Entry 1XTL (X-ray diffraction, 2.00 A resolution); this record covers chains B and A of the 4 polymer chains in the assembly.

Chain B (and A):
Name: Hypothetical superoxide dismutase-like protein yojM
Source organism: Bacillus subtilis
Notes: chain A of this document is another copy of the same molecule, construct and numbering; everything in this record applies to it too
Reference sequence: O31851 (YOJM_BACSU); numbering as in UniProt (aligned over 22-196)
Amino-acid sequence (175 residues; row label = number of the first residue in the row):
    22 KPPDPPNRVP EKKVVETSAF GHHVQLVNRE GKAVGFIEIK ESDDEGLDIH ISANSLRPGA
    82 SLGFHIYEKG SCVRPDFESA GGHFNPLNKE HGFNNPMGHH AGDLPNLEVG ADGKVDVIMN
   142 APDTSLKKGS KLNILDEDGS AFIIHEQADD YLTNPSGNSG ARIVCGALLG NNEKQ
Not modelled in the structure: 22-39, 192-196
Differences from the reference sequence: engineered mutation His104 (Pro in O31851)
Curated features (UniProtKB/Swiss-Prot):
  - binding site (Zn(2+)): His71, Asp137
  - binding site (Cu cation): His86, His166
Disulfide bonds: Cys93-Cys186
Ion coordination: Zn2+ site 1: His71, Asp137 (shared with 2 residues of chain C); Cu ion: Tyr88, His104, His166; Zn2+ site 2: Glu89, Asp157, Gly160; Zn2+ site 3: His104, His112, His121, Asp124

Interface between chain B and chain A:
Contacting residue pairs - 16 pairs, chain B then chain A:
  Gln46(B) - Gln168(A)
  Gln46(B) - Ala169(A)  hydrogen bond (side chain-backbone)
  Val48(B) - Ser82(A)
  Gly52(B) - Ser82(A)
  Gly52(B) - Asn127(A)
  Lys53(B) - Asn127(A)
  Lys53(B) - Asp170(A)
  Lys53(B) - Asp171(A)
  Lys53(B) - Tyr172(A)
  Ala54(B) - Ala169(A)
  Ala54(B) - Asp170(A)  hydrogen bond (backbone-backbone)
  Ala54(B) - Asp171(A)
  Cys93(B) - Glu129(A)
  Val94(B) - Glu129(A)
  Arg95(B) - Glu129(A)  hydrogen bond (backbone-side chain)
  Leu190(B) - Pro79(A)
Also at the interface, not in a pair above, chain B (10 interface residues in all): Glu51
Also at the interface, not in a pair above, chain A (10 interface residues in all): Asn115

Summary:
Chain B and chain A each contribute 10 residues to their interface, with 3 hydrogen bonds. Among the polar
pairs are Gln46(B)-Ala169(A), Arg95(B)-Glu129(A) and Ala54(B)-Asp170(A). UniProt lists Zn2+-binding residues
His71(B) and Asp137(B) and Cu cation-binding residues His86(B) and His166(B) on chain B.
Both chains are Hypothetical superoxide dismutase-like protein yojM (Bacillus subtilis). Entry 1XTL (Crystal
structure of P104H mutant of SOD-like protein from Bacillus subtilis) was determined by X-ray diffraction
(same publication as 1XTM).
